PDB entry 5KJW | X-ray diffraction, 1.90 A resolution | chain A

Chain A:
Protein: Hydroxycinnamoyl transferase
Organism: Solenostemon scutellarioides
Notes: EC 2.3.1.133
UniProtKB: E8ZAP2 (E8ZAP2_PLESU); numbering as in UniProt (aligned over 1-427)
Amino-acid sequence (427 residues; each row starts with the number of its first residue):
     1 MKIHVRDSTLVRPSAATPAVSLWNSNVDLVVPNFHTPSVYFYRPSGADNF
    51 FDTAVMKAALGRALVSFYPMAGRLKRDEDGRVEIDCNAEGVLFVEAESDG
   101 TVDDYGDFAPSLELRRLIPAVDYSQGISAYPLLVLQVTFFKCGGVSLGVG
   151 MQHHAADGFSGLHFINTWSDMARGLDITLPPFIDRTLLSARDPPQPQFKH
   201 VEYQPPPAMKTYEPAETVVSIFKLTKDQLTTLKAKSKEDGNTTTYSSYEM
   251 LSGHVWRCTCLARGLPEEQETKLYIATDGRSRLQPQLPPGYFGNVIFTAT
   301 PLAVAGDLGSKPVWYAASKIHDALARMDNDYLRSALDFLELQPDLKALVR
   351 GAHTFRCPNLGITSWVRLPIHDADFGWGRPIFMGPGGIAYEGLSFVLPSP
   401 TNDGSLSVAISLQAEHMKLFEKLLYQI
Disordered / not traced: 242-243
Covalent attachments: covalent link P214-R367
Ligand contacts: 1-(3-hydroxyphenyl)ethanone (53C): Y274, I275, A276, T298, R350, F355, G361, I362, T363, L393, S394, F395

Summary:
Ligands of chain A: 1-(3-hydroxyphenyl)ethanone.
Chain A is Hydroxycinnamoyl transferase (Solenostemon scutellarioides); the structure, Crystal structure of
Coleus blumei HCT in complex with 3-hydroxyacetophenone, was determined by X-ray diffraction together with
5KJS, 5KJT, 5KJU and 5KJV from the same study.
